Entry 9E1P (electron microscopy, 3.25 A resolution); this record covers chains H and J of the 11 polymer chains in the assembly.

# Chain H
Protein: Histone H2B 1.1
From: Xenopus laevis
UniProtKB: P02281 (H2B11_XENLA); residues -3 to 122 here correspond to UniProt positions 1-126 (UniProt number = residue number + 4)
Sequence (126 residues; row label = number of the first residue in the row; numbers below 1 keep their minus sign (Met-3 is residue -3)):
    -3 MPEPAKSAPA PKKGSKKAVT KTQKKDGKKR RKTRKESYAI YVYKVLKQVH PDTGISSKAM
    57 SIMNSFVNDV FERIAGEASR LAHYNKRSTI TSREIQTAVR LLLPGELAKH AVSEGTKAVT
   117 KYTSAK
Disordered / not traced: -3 to 26
Construct notes: engineered mutation Thr29 (Ser33 in P02281)
Swiss-Prot annotation at these positions:
  - modified residue: Lys2 (N6-acetyllysine), Lys9 (N6-acetyllysine), Ser11 (Phosphoserine), Lys12 (N6-acetyllysine), Lys17 (N6-acetyllysine)
  - glycosylation: Ser109 (O-linked (GlcNAc) serine)
  - cross-link: Lys117 (Glycyl lysine isopeptide (Lys-Gly) (interchain with G-Cter in ubiquitin))

# Chain J
Molecule: 152-nt DNA strand
From: Xenopus laevis
Sequence (152 nucleotides; each row starts with the number of its first residue; numbers below 1 keep their minus sign (DC-75 is residue -75)):
   -75 CCCTGGAGAA TCCCGGTGCC GAGGCCGCTC AATTGGTCGT AGACAGCTCT AGCACCGCTT
   -15 AAACGCACGT ACGCGCTGTC CCCCGCGTTT TAACCGCCAA GGGGATTACT CCCTAGTCTC
    45 CAGGCACGTG TCAGATATAT ACATCCTGTG CA

# Chain H / chain J interface
Contacting residue pairs (13):
  Arg27(H) - DA50(J)  hydrogen bond to the base
  Arg27(H) - DC51(J)  hydrogen bond to the sugar
  Lys28(H) - DA50(J)  phosphate contact
  Lys28(H) - DC51(J)  phosphate contact
  Thr29(H) - DA50(J)  phosphate contact
  Arg30(H) - DA50(J)  phosphate contact
  Lys31(H) - DC49(J)  sugar contact
  Lys31(H) - DA50(J)  hydrogen bond to the phosphate
  Glu32(H) - DC49(J)  phosphate contact
  Ser33(H) - DC49(J)  phosphate contact
  Ile36(H) - DG48(J)  sugar contact
  Ile36(H) - DC49(J)  phosphate contact
  Tyr37(H) - DG48(J)  hydrogen bond to the phosphate

# Overview
Chain H and chain J form an interface of 9 and 4 residues respectively; the contacts include 4 hydrogen bonds.
Polar pairs include Arg27(H)-DA50(J), Arg27(H)-DC51(J) and Lys31(H)-DA50(J).
Here chain H is Histone H2B 1.1 and chain J is a 152-nt DNA strand, both from Xenopus laevis. Entry 9E1P
(Snf2h bound nucleosome complex - ClassB2) was determined by electron microscopy, deposited together with
9E1L, 9E1M, 9E1N, 9E1O, 9E1Q, 9E1R and 4 further entries.
